2HHT - chains C and A of the 3 polymer chains in the assembly; structure by X-ray diffraction, 2.05 A resolution.

Chain C:
Molecule: 16-nt DNA strand
Sequence (16 nucleotides; row label = number of the first residue in the row):
     3 GTACXAGCTGATCGCA
Not modelled in the structure: 3-4
Modified residues: 6OG (6-O-methyl guanosine-5'-monophosphate) at position 7

Chain A:
Name: DNA polymerase I
From: Geobacillus stearothermophilus
Notes: EC 2.7.7.7; fragment: residues 299-876 (analogous to E Coli Klenow Fragment)
UniProt: Q5KWC1 (Q5KWC1_GEOKA); residues 298-876 here correspond to UniProt positions 300-878 (UniProt number = residue number + 2)
Sequence (580 residues; row label = number of the first residue in the row):
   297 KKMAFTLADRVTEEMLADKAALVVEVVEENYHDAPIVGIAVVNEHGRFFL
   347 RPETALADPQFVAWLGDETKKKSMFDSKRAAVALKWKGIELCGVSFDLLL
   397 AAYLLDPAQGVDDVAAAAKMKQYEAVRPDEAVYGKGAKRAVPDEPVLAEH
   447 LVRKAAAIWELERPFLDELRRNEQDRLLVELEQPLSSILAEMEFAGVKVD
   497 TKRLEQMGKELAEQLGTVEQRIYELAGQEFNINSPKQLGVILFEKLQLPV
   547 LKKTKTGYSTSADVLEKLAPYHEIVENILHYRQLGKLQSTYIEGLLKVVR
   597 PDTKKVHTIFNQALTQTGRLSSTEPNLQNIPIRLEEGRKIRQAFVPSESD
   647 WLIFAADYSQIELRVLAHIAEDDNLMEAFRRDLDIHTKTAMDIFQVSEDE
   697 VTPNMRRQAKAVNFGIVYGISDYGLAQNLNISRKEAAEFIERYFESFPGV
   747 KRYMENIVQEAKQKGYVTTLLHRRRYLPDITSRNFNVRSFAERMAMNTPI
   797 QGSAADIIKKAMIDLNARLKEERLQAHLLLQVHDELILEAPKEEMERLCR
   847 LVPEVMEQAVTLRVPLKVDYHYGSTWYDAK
Ion coordination: Mg2+: Asp653, Tyr654, Asp830

Chain C / chain A interface:
Contacting residue pairs (42):
  DA5(C) - Ala707(A)  hydrogen bond to the base
  DA5(C) - Gly711(A)  base contact
  DA5(C) - Tyr714(A)  sugar contact
  DA5(C) - Gly720(A)  base contact
  DA5(C) - Leu721(A)  base contact
  DA5(C) - Asn724(A)  hydrogen bond to the base
  DA5(C) - Arg789(A)  phosphate contact
  DC6(C) - Tyr714(A)  stacking on the base
  DC6(C) - Phe786(A)  phosphate contact
  DC6(C) - Arg789(A)  salt bridge to the phosphate
  DC6(C) - Asn793(A)  sugar contact
  DC6(C) - Gln797(A)  base contact
  6OG_7(C) - Gln612(A)  phosphate contact
  6OG_7(C) - Thr613(A)  sugar contact
  6OG_7(C) - Arg771(A)  salt bridge to the phosphate
  6OG_7(C) - Phe786(A)  phosphate contact
  6OG_7(C) - Met790(A)  phosphate contact
  6OG_7(C) - Gln797(A)  hydrogen bond to the sugar
  DA8(C) - Leu610(A)  sugar contact
  DA8(C) - Thr611(A)  phosphate contact
  DA8(C) - Gln612(A)  hydrogen bond to the phosphate
  DA8(C) - Ser617(A)  phosphate contact
  DG9(C) - Lys582(A)  base contact
  DG9(C) - Leu610(A)  phosphate contact
  DG9(C) - Ser617(A)  hydrogen bond to the phosphate
  DG9(C) - Ser618(A)  sugar contact
  DG9(C) - Thr619(A)  sugar contact
  DG9(C) - Asn622(A)  hydrogen bond to the sugar
  DC10(C) - Lys582(A)  hydrogen bond to the base
  DC10(C) - Thr619(A)  phosphate contact
  DC10(C) - Glu620(A)  hydrogen bond to the phosphate
  DT11(C) - Ser585(A)  phosphate contact
  DT11(C) - Thr586(A)  sugar contact
  DT11(C) - Gly590(A)  phosphate contact
  DG12(C) - Asn529(A)  phosphate contact
  DG12(C) - Ser585(A)  phosphate contact
  DA13(C) - Asn527(A)  hydrogen bond to the phosphate
  DA13(C) - Asn529(A)  sugar contact
  DA13(C) - Ser530(A)  hydrogen bond to the phosphate
  DT14(C) - Ser530(A)  hydrogen bond to the phosphate
  DT14(C) - Gln533(A)  phosphate contact
  DC15(C) - Lys532(A)  salt bridge to the phosphate
Also at the interface, not in a pair above, chain A (37 interface residues in all): Thr552, Glu589, Arg615, Asn625, Phe710, Ile716, Ser717

In short:
11 residues of chain C face 37 of chain A across their interface, with 11 hydrogen bonds, 3 salt bridges and 1
aromatic stacking contact. Among the polar pairs are DA5(C)-Ala707(A), DA5(C)-Asn724(A) and DC10(C)-Lys582(A).
Asp653(A), Tyr654(A) and Asp830(A) form the Mg2+ site.
Here chain C is a 16-nt DNA strand and chain A is DNA polymerase I (Geobacillus stearothermophilus). Entry
2HHT (C:O6-methyl-guanine pair in the polymerase-2 basepair position) was determined by X-ray diffraction
together with 2HHQ, 2HHS, 2HHU, 2HHV, 2HHW, 2HHX and 3 further entries from the same study.
